Entry 8EI3 (X-ray diffraction, 3.49 A resolution); this record covers chains A and B of the 4 polymer chains in the assembly.

== Chain A ==
Name: Elongin-B
Source organism: Homo sapiens
UniProt: Q15370 (ELOB_HUMAN); residue numbers follow UniProt; this construct covers 1-118
Chain sequence (118 residues; each row starts with the number of its first residue):
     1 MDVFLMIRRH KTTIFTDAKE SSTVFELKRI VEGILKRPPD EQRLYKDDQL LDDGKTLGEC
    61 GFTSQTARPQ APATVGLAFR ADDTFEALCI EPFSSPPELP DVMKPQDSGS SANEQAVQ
Not modelled in the structure: 109-118

== Chain B ==
Name: Elongin-C
Source organism: Homo sapiens
UniProt: Q15369 (ELOC_HUMAN); residue numbers follow UniProt; this construct covers 17-112
Chain sequence (96 residues; each row starts with the number of its first residue):
    17 MYVKLISSDG HEFIVKREHA LTSGTIKAML SGPGQFAENE TNEVNFREIP SHVLSKVCMY
    77 FTYKVRYTNS STEIPEFPIA PEIALELLMA ANFLDC
Not modelled in the structure: 50-57

== How chain A and chain B interact ==
Residue-residue contacts - 49 pairs, chain A then chain B:
  F4(A) with T78(B); R82(B)
  M6(A) with M75(B), hydrophobic
  R8(A) with H27(B)
  K11(A) with D25(B), hydrogen bond (side chain-backbone); G26(B); H27(B), hydrogen bond (backbone-side chain); E28(B), hydrogen bond (backbone-backbone)
  T12(A) with E28(B); I30(B)
  T13(A) with E28(B), hydrogen bond (backbone-backbone); F29(B); I30(B), hydrogen bond (backbone-backbone)
  I14(A) with I30(B), hydrophobic
  F15(A) with F29(B), hydrophobic; I30(B), hydrogen bond (backbone-backbone); V31(B), hydrophobic; S71(B); C74(B), hydrophobic
  T16(A) with Y18(B)
  D17(A) with K32(B), salt bridge
  I34(A) with Y18(B), hydrophobic
  Q70(A) with M75(B); Y79(B); Y83(B); P91(B); P94(B)
  P72(A) with M75(B)
  E91(A) with H27(B)
  P92(A) with H27(B), hydrogen bond (backbone-side chain)
  F93(A) with H27(B); F29(B), hydrophobic; S67(B); S71(B)
  S94(A) with D25(B); P66(B); S67(B), hydrogen bond (backbone-side chain); H68(B), hydrogen bond
  S95(A) with H68(B)
  P96(A) with H68(B); E98(B); I99(B), hydrophobic; E102(B)
  P97(A) with E102(B)
  L99(A) with P97(B); E98(B)
  P100(A) with L101(B), hydrophobic
  M103(A) with P97(B); L101(B), hydrophobic
Also at the interface, not in a pair above, chain A (27 interface residues in all): H10, I30, L35, P69
Also at the interface, not in a pair above, chain B (30 interface residues in all): K72, E92, F93, A100

== Summary ==
27 residues of chain A and 30 residues of chain B are in contact, with 9 hydrogen bonds and 1 salt bridge.
Among the polar pairs are D17(A)-K32(B), K11(A)-D25(B) and K11(A)-H27(B).
Here chain A is Elongin-B and chain B is Elongin-C, both from Homo sapiens. Entry 8EI3 (Crystal structure of
VHL in complex with H313, a Helicon Polypeptide) was determined by X-ray diffraction (same publication as
8EHZ, 8EI0, 8EI1, 8EI2, 8EI5, 8EI6 and 6 further entries).
